6WZB - chains A and B of the 3 polymer chains in the assembly; structure by X-ray diffraction, 3.45 A resolution.

== Chain A (and B) ==
Name: Glutamate transporter homolog
Organism: Pyrococcus horikoshii (strain ATCC 700860 / DSM 12428 / JCM 9974 / NBRC 100139 / OT-3)
Notes: chain B of this document is another copy of the same molecule, construct and numbering; everything in this record applies to it too
Reference sequence: O59010 (GLT_PYRHO); numbering as in UniProt (aligned over 1-417)
Chain sequence (422 residues; each row starts with the number of its first residue):
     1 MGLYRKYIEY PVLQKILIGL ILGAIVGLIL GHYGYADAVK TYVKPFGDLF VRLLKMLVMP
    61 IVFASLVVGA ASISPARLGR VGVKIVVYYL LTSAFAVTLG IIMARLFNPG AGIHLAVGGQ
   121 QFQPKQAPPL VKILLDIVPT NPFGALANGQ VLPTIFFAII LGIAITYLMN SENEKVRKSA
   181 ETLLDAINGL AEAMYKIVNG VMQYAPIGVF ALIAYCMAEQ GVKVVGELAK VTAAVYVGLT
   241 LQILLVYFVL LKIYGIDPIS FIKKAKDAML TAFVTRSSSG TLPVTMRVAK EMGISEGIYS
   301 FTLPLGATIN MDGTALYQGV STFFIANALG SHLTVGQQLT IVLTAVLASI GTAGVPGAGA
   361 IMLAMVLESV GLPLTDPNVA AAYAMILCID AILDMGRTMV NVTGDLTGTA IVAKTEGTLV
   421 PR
Disordered / not traced: 1-5, 417-422
Construct notes: engineered mutation C216 (Val in O59010), S321 (Cys in O59010), C388 (Gly in O59010); expression tag (418-422)
Metal / ion sites: Hg2+: C216, C388; Na+ site 1: G306, N401, D405; Na+ site 2: T308, S349, I350, T352
Residues lining bound ligands: aspartic acid (ASP): R276, S277, S278, M311, T314, T352, G354, V355, P356, G357, A358, G359, D394, R397, T398, N401

== Interface between chain A and chain B ==
Contacting residue pairs (47):
  P45(A) - V131(B)  hydrophobic
  D48(A) - L135(B)
  L49(A) - V138(B)  hydrophobic
  R52(A) - L135(B)  hydrogen bond (side chain-backbone)
  R52(A) - D136(B)  salt bridge
  R52(A) - V138(B)  hydrogen bond (side chain-backbone)
  R52(A) - P139(B)
  R52(A) - T140(B)
  L53(A) - V138(B)  hydrophobic
  K55(A) - T140(B)
  M56(A) - V138(B)  hydrophobic
  M56(A) - P139(B)
  M56(A) - T140(B)
  M56(A) - P142(B)
  M56(A) - F157(B)  hydrophobic
  M59(A) - N141(B)
  P60(A) - P142(B)  hydrophobic
  P60(A) - F143(B)  hydrophobic
  L146(A) - N141(B)  hydrogen bond (backbone-side chain)
  L146(A) - F143(B)
  A147(A) - N141(B)  hydrogen bond (backbone-side chain)
  A147(A) - F143(B)  hydrophobic
  A147(A) - G144(B)
  A147(A) - A147(B)  hydrophobic
  N148(A) - N141(B)
  G149(A) - N141(B)
  T182(A) - T182(B)
  D185(A) - K178(B)
  D185(A) - S179(B)  hydrogen bond
  D185(A) - T182(B)  hydrogen bond
  A186(A) - L183(B)
  N188(A) - K175(B)
  N188(A) - S179(B)  hydrogen bond
  G189(A) - L168(B)
  G189(A) - S179(B)
  G189(A) - L183(B)
  L190(A) - L183(B)  hydrophobic
  E192(A) - L168(B)
  E192(A) - V176(B)
  E192(A) - S179(B)
  A193(A) - L161(B)  hydrophobic
  A193(A) - A164(B)
  A193(A) - L168(B)
  M194(A) - F157(B)  hydrophobic
  K196(A) - A164(B)
  K196(A) - L168(B)
  I197(A) - I160(B)  hydrophobic
Interface residues without a listed pair, chain B (26 interface residues in all): F156, I165, Y167, A180

== Summary ==
Chain A and chain B form an interface of 24 and 26 residues respectively, with 7 hydrogen bonds and 1 salt
bridge. Polar contacts include R52(A)-D136(B), R52(A)-L135(B) and R52(A)-V138(B). Bound to chain A: aspartic
acid. The Hg2+ site is built by C216(A) and C388(A).
Chain A and chain B are both Glutamate transporter homolog (Pyrococcus horikoshii (strain ATCC 700860 / DSM
12428 / JCM 9974 / NBRC 100139 / OT-3)); the structure, Crystal structure of the GltPh V216C-G388C mutant
cross-linked with divalent mercury, was determined by X-ray diffraction together with 6WYJ, 6WYK, 6WYL and
6X01 from the same study.
